6VYN - chains A and E; structure by X-ray diffraction, 2.20 A resolution.

# Chain A (and E)
Name: Pulmonary surfactant-associated protein B
From: Mus musculus
Notes: fragment: N-terminal residues, 61-146; chain E of this document is another copy of the same molecule, construct and numbering; everything in this record applies to it too
UniProtKB: P50405 (PSPB_MOUSE); residues 2-87 here correspond to UniProt positions 61-146 (UniProt number = residue number + 59)
Amino-acid sequence (87 residues; each row starts with the number of its first residue):
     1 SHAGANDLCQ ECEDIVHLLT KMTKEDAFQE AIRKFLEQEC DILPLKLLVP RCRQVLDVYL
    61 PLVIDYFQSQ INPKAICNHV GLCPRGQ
Disordered / not traced: 1-6, 86-87 (chain E: 1-5, 86-87)
Construct notes: expression tag (1)
Cystine bridges: Cys9-Cys83, Cys12-Cys77, Cys40-Cys52
Ligand contacts:
  - RXY ((7Z,19R,22R)-25-amino-22-hydroxy-16,22-dioxo-17,21,23-trioxa-22lambda~5~-phosphapentacos-7-en-19-yl (9Z)-octadec-9-enoate), molecule 1: Cys12, Ile15, Val16, Tyr66, Phe67, Ile76, His79, Val80, Leu82
  - RXY, molecule 2: Leu19, Pro44, Leu45, Leu48, Val49, Tyr59, Val63, Tyr66, Phe67
  - RXY, molecule 3: Leu19, Phe28, Ile32, Phe35, Leu36, Glu39, Pro44, Leu45, Leu56, Tyr59, Leu60, Val63
Reported in the primary citation:
  - binding site for RXY: Leu36, Leu45, Tyr59, His79, Val80
  - mutagenesis - L36K/L45E/V80K: abolished binding to PLs
  - mutagenesis - L45E: unchanged binding to E. coli lipids

# How chain A and chain E interact
Pairs across the interface (46):
  Leu8(A) - Met22(E)  hydrophobic
  Leu8(A) - Ala27(E)  hydrophobic
  Leu8(A) - Phe28(E)
  Glu11(A) - Leu18(E)
  Glu11(A) - Lys21(E)
  Glu11(A) - Met22(E)
  Cys12(A) - Met22(E)
  Asp14(A) - Leu18(E)
  Ile15(A) - Leu18(E)  hydrophobic
  Ile15(A) - Leu19(E)  hydrophobic
  Ile15(A) - Met22(E)  hydrophobic
  Leu18(A) - Asp14(E)
  Leu18(A) - Ile15(E)  hydrophobic
  Leu18(A) - Leu18(E)  hydrophobic
  Leu19(A) - Ile15(E)  hydrophobic
  Lys21(A) - Glu11(E)
  Met22(A) - Leu8(E)  hydrophobic
  Met22(A) - Glu11(E)
  Met22(A) - Cys12(E)
  Met22(A) - Ile15(E)  hydrophobic
  Met22(A) - Leu82(E)  hydrophobic
  Glu25(A) - Asn6(E)  hydrogen bond (side chain-backbone)
  Glu25(A) - Leu8(E)
  Ala27(A) - Leu8(E)  hydrophobic
  Phe28(A) - Leu8(E)
  Phe28(A) - Leu82(E)  hydrophobic
  Ala31(A) - Val80(E)
  Ala31(A) - Gly81(E)
  Ala31(A) - Leu82(E)  hydrophobic
  Phe35(A) - His79(E)
  Phe35(A) - Val80(E)  hydrophobic
  Pro44(A) - Tyr59(E)
  Leu48(A) - Val49(E)
  Leu48(A) - Pro50(E)
  Leu48(A) - Tyr59(E)  hydrophobic
  Val49(A) - Leu48(E)
  Pro50(A) - Leu48(E)
  Pro50(A) - Pro50(E)
  Tyr59(A) - Pro44(E)
  Tyr59(A) - Leu48(E)  hydrophobic
  His79(A) - Phe35(E)
  Val80(A) - Ala31(E)
  Val80(A) - Phe35(E)  hydrophobic
  Gly81(A) - Ala31(E)
  Leu82(A) - Met22(E)  hydrophobic
  Leu82(A) - Ala31(E)  hydrophobic
Also at the interface, not in a pair above, chain A (26 interface residues in all): Ile32, Glu39, Val55
Also at the interface, not in a pair above, chain E (28 interface residues in all): Glu25, Ile32, Gln38, Glu39, Val55

# In short
26 residues of chain A and 28 residues of chain E are in contact; the contacts include 1 hydrogen bond. Its
one hydrogen-bonded contact is Glu25(A)-Asn6(E). The paper reports a binding site for RXY at Leu36(A),
Leu45(A) and Tyr59(A) among others; L36K/L45E/V80K of chain A abolish binding to PLs.
Both chains are Pulmonary surfactant-associated protein B (Mus musculus). Entry 6VYN (N-terminal domain of
mouse surfactant protein B with bound lipid, wild type) was determined by X-ray diffraction together with
7MBK, 6VZD, 6VZE and 6W1B from the same study.
